Entry 8K6H (X-ray diffraction, 1.50 A resolution); this record covers chains A and F of the 10 polymer chains in the assembly.

== Chain A (and F) ==
Molecule: Cyanate hydratase
Source organism: Escherichia coli K-12
Notes: EC 4.2.1.104; chain F of this document is another copy of the same molecule, construct and numbering; everything in this record applies to it too
UniProtKB: P00816 (CYNS_ECOLI); residue numbers follow UniProt; this construct covers 1-156
Chain sequence (160 residues; each row starts with the number of its first residue; numbers below 1 keep their minus sign (Gly-3 is residue -3)):
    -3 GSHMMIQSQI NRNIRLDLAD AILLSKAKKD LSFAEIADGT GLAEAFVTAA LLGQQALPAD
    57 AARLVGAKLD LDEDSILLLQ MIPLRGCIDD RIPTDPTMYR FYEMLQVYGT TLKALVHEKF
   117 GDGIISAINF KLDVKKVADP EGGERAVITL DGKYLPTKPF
Not modelled in the structure: -3 to 0
Construct notes: expression tag (-3 to 0)
Ligand contacts: cyanic acid (0NM): Ile120, Ser122, Ala123, Ile124, Leu151
Swiss-Prot annotation at these positions:
  - active site: Arg96, Glu99, Ser122

== Chain A / chain F interface ==
Contacting residue pairs - 8 pairs, chain A then chain F:
  Thr90(A) - Gln102(F)
  Pro92(A) - Glu99(F)
  Tyr95(A) - Tyr95(F)  hydrophobic
  Arg96(A) - Arg96(F)
  Arg96(A) - Glu99(F)  salt bridge
  Glu99(A) - Pro92(F)
  Glu99(A) - Arg96(F)  salt bridge
  Gln102(A) - Thr90(F)
Other interface residues (no listed pair), chain A (8 interface residues in all): Pro89, Val103
Other interface residues (no listed pair), chain F (8 interface residues in all): Pro89, Val103

== Overview ==
Chain A and chain F each contribute 8 residues to their interface; the contacts include 2 salt bridges. Its
one salt-bridged contact is Arg96(A)-Glu99(F). Chain A binds cyanic acid. From UniProt: 3 active-site residues
on chain A.
Both chains are Cyanate hydratase (Escherichia coli K-12). Entry 8K6H (Crystal structure of e.coli cyanase
complex with cyanate) was determined by X-ray diffraction (same publication as 8K6G, 8K6S, 8K6U and 8K6X).
